PDB entry 5S59 | X-ray diffraction, 2.60 A resolution | chains A and B of the 6 polymer chains in the assembly

[Chain A]
Name: Tubulin alpha-1B chain
From: Bos taurus
UniProtKB: P81947 (TBA1B_BOVIN); numbering as in UniProt (aligned over 1-451)
Amino-acid sequence (451 residues; row label = number of the first residue in the row):
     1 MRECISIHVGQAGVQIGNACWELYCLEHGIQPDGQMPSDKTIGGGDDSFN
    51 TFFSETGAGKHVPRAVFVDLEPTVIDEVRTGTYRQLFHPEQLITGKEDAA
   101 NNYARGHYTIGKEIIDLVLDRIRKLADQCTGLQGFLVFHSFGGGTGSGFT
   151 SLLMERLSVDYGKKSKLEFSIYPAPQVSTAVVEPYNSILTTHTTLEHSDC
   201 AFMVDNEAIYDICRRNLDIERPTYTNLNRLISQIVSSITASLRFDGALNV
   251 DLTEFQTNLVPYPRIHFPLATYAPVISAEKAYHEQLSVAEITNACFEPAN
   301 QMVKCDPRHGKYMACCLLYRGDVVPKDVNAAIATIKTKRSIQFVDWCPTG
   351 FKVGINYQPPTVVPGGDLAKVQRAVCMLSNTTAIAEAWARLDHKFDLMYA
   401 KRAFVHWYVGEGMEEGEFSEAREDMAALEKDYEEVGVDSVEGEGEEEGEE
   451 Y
Unresolved in the structure: 438-451
Bound ions: Ca2+: Asp39, Thr41, Gly44, Glu55
Residues lining bound ligands:
  - GTP (guanosine-5'-triphosphate): Gly10, Gln11, Ala12, Gln15, Ile16, Asp69, Asp98, Ala99, Ala100, Asn101, Ser140, Gly142, Gly143, Gly144, Thr145, Gly146, Ile171, Val177, Ser178, Glu183, Asn206, Tyr224, Leu227, Asn228, Ile231
  - 3-fluoro-5-methylbenzene-1-sulfonamide (UR1): Gln15, Asn18, Ala19, Glu22, Tyr224, Thr225, Asn228, Arg229

[Chain B]
Name: Tubulin beta-2B chain
From: Bos taurus
UniProtKB: Q6B856 (TBB2B_BOVIN); the author numbering skips numbers that UniProt does not, so the offset changes along the chain: 1-42 = UniProt 1-42; 45-360 = UniProt 43-358; 369-455 = UniProt 359-445
Amino-acid sequence (445 residues; row label = number of the first residue in the row; note: 10 numbers in that range are skipped by the numbering (no residue carries them; nothing is unmodelled there)):
     1 MREIVHIQAGQCGNQIGAKFWEVISDEHGIDPTGSYHGDSDL
    45 QLERINVYYNEATGNKYVPRAILVDLEPGTMDSVRSGPFGQIFRPDNFVF
    95 GQSGAGNNWAKGHYTEGAELVDSVLDVVRKESESCDCLQGFQLTHSLGGG
   145 TGSGMGTLLISKIREEYPDRIMNTFSVMPSPKVSDTVVEPYNATLSVHQL
   195 VENTDETYCIDNEALYDICFRTLKLTTPTYGDLNHLVSATMSGVTTCLRF
   245 PGQLNADLRKLAVNMVPFPRLHFFMPGFAPLTSRGSQQYRALTVPELTQQ
   295 MFDSKNMMAACDPRHGRYLTVAAIFRGRMSMKEVDEQMLNVQNKNSSYFV
   345 EWIPNNVKTAVCDIPP
   369 RGLKMSATFIGNSTAIQELFKRISEQFTAMFRRKAFLHWYTGEGMDEMEF
   419 TEAESNMNDLVSEYQQYQDATADEQGEFEEEEGEDEA
Unresolved in the structure: 279-280, 438-455
Bound ions: Mg2+: Gln11 (together with GDP); Ca2+: Glu113 (shared with 1 residue of chain C)
Residues lining bound ligands: GDP (guanosine-5'-diphosphate): Gly10, Gln11, Cys12, Gln15, Ile16, Asp69, Ala99, Asn101, Ser140, Gly142, Gly143, Gly144, Thr145, Gly146, Ser147, Val171, Pro173, Val177, Asp179, Glu183, Asn206, Leu209, Tyr224, Leu227, Asn228
Swiss-Prot annotation at these positions:
  - motif: Met1 to Ile4 (MREI motif)
  - binding site (GTP): Gln11, Glu71, Ser140, Gly144, Thr145, Gly146, Asn206, Asn228
  - binding site (Mg(2+)): Glu71
  - modified residue: Ser40 (Phosphoserine), Thr57 (Phosphothreonine), Lys60 (N6-acetyllysine), Ser174 (Phosphoserine), Thr287 (Phosphothreonine), Thr292 (Phosphothreonine), Arg320 (Omega-N-methylarginine), Glu448 (5-glutamyl polyglutamate)
  - cross-link (Glycyl lysine isopeptide (Lys-Gly)): Lys60 (interchain with G-Cter in ubiquitin), Lys326 (interchain with G-Cter in ubiquitin)

[Chain A / chain B interface]
Pairs across the interface (52; chain A residue first):
  Glu71(A) - Arg2(B)  salt bridge
  Lys96(A) - Asp130(B)  salt bridge
  Lys96(A) - Cys131(B)
  Glu97(A) - Cys131(B)  hydrogen bond
  Glu97(A) - Arg164(B)  salt bridge
  Glu97(A) - Arg253(B)  salt bridge
  Asp98(A) - Asp251(B)
  Asp98(A) - Lys254(B)  salt bridge
  Ala100(A) - Arg253(B)
  Ala100(A) - Lys254(B)
  Ala100(A) - Val257(B)
  Asn101(A) - Lys254(B)
  Asn101(A) - Asn258(B)  hydrogen bond
  Arg105(A) - Arg253(B)
  Pro175(A) - Asn349(B)
  Pro175(A) - Lys352(B)
  Ser178(A) - Lys352(B)  hydrogen bond (backbone-side chain)
  Thr179(A) - Lys352(B)
  Ala180(A) - Asn258(B)
  Ala180(A) - Lys352(B)
  Val181(A) - Asn258(B)
  Val181(A) - Ile347(B)  hydrophobic
  Val181(A) - Pro348(B)
  Val182(A) - Val257(B)
  Val182(A) - Asn258(B)
  Glu220(A) - Lys326(B)  salt bridge
  Arg221(A) - Asp329(B)  salt bridge
  Thr223(A) - Gln247(B)
  Tyr224(A) - Gln247(B)
  Lys394(A) - Pro348(B)
  Lys394(A) - Asn349(B)
  Leu397(A) - Glu345(B)
  Leu397(A) - Trp346(B)
  Met398(A) - Trp346(B)
  Met398(A) - Pro348(B)
  Lys401(A) - Phe262(B)
  Lys401(A) - Trp346(B)
  Arg402(A) - Phe262(B)
  Ala403(A) - Pro261(B)
  Ala403(A) - Phe262(B)  hydrophobic
  Phe404(A) - Val257(B)
  Phe404(A) - Asn258(B)
  Phe404(A) - Val260(B)
  Phe404(A) - Pro261(B)  hydrogen bond (backbone-backbone)
  Phe404(A) - Ile347(B)  hydrophobic
  His406(A) - Val260(B)
  His406(A) - Pro261(B)  hydrogen bond (side chain-backbone)
  His406(A) - Phe262(B)
  His406(A) - Pro263(B)
  Trp407(A) - Ala256(B)
  Trp407(A) - Val257(B)  hydrophobic
  Trp407(A) - Val260(B)  hydrogen bond (side chain-backbone)
Also at the interface, not in a pair above, chain A (27 interface residues in all): Thr73
Also at the interface, not in a pair above, chain B (30 interface residues in all): Leu132, Asp199, Met259, Thr314, Met325, Thr353, Tyr435

[Overview]
Chain A and chain B form an interface of 27 and 30 residues respectively, with 6 hydrogen bonds and 7 salt
bridges. Among the polar pairs are Glu71(A)-Arg2(B), Lys96(A)-Asp130(B) and Glu97(A)-Arg164(B). Chain A binds
GTP and 3-fluoro-5-methylbenzene-1-sulfonamide. Bound to chain B: GDP.
Here chain A is Tubulin alpha-1B chain and chain B is Tubulin beta-2B chain, both from Bos taurus. Entry 5S59
(Tubulin-Z1324080698-complex) was determined by X-ray diffraction together with 5S4L, 5S4M, 5S4N, 5S4O, 5S4P,
5S4Q and 52 further entries from the same study.
